Entry 1YEQ (X-ray diffraction, 2.75 A resolution); this record covers chains B and C of the 4 polymer chains in the assembly.

[Chain B]
Name: Hemoglobin beta chain
From: Homo sapiens
UniProt: P68871 (HBB_HUMAN); residues 1-146 here = UniProt positions 1-146
Amino-acid sequence (146 residues; row label = number of the first residue in the row):
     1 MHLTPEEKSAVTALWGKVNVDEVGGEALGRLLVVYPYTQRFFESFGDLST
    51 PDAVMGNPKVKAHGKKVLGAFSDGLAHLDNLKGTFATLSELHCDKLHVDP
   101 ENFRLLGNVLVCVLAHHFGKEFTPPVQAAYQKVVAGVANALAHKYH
Sequence notes: engineered mutation Met1 (Val in P68871), Tyr37 (Trp in P68871)
Curated features (UniProtKB/Swiss-Prot):
  - natural variant: Leu3 (H3L: In Graz; this construct carries the variant), Glu7 (E7A: In G-Makassar; E7K: In Hb C; E7Q: In Machida; E7V: In SKCA), Lys8 (E8K: In G-Siriraj; this construct carries the variant), Val11 (A11V: In Iraq-Halabja; this construct carries the variant), Gly16 (W16G: In Randwick; this construct carries the variant), Val23 (E23V: In D-Granada; this construct carries the variant), Gly24 (V24G: In Miyashiro; this construct carries the variant), Gly25 (G25D: In Moscva; G25R: In Riverdale-Bronx; G25V: In Savannah), Leu32 (L32P: In Yokohama), Val33 (L33V: In Muscat; this construct carries the variant), Arg40 (Q40R: In Tianshui; this construct carries the variant), Phe42 (F42Y: In Mequon; deletion: In Bruxelles), 11 further natural variant entries in UniProt
Metal / ion sites: heme Fe: His92 (together with oxygen molecule)
Ligand contacts: heme / oxygen molecule: Leu31, Thr38, Phe41, Phe42, His63, Lys66, Val67, Ala70, Phe71, Phe85, Leu88, Leu91, His92, Leu96, Val98, Asn102, Phe103, Leu106, Val137, Leu141

[Chain C]
Name: Hemoglobin alpha chain
From: Homo sapiens
UniProt: P69905 (HBA_HUMAN); residues 1-141 here = UniProt positions 1-141
Amino-acid sequence (141 residues; numbered 1 to 141; the number before each row is that of its first residue):
     1 VLSPADKTNVKAAWGKVGAHAGEYGAEALERMFLSFPTTKTYFPHFDLSH
    51 GSAQVKGHGKKVADALTNAVAHVDDMPNALSALSDLHAHKLRVDPVNFKL
   101 LSHCLLVTLAAHLPAEFTPAVHASLDKFLASVSTVLTSKYR
Curated features (UniProtKB/Swiss-Prot):
  - site: Lys61 (Not glycated)
  - natural variant: Asp6 (A6D: In J-Toronto; this construct carries the variant), Ala13 (A13D: In J-Paris 1/J-Aljezur), Glu27 (A27E: In Shenyang; this construct carries the variant), Lys61 (K61N: In Zambia; deletion: In Clinic), Asp64 (A64D: In Pontoise; this construct carries the variant), Asp75 (D75A: In Lille; D75G: In Chapel Hill; D75N: In G-Pest), Ala111 (A111D: In Petah Tikva)
Metal / ion sites: heme Fe: His87 (together with oxygen molecule)
Ligand contacts: heme / oxygen molecule: Met32, Thr39, Tyr42, Phe43, His45, Phe46, His58, Lys61, Val62, Ala65, Leu66, Leu83, Leu86, His87, Leu91, Val93, Asn97, Phe98, Leu101, Val132, Leu136

[Chain B / chain C interface]
Contacting residue pairs - 18 pairs, chain B then chain C:
  Val34(B) - Arg141(C)  hydrogen bond (backbone-side chain)
  Tyr35(B) - Arg141(C)
  Tyr37(B) - Arg92(C)
  Tyr37(B) - Tyr140(C)  hydrophobic
  Arg40(B) - Leu91(C)  hydrogen bond (side chain-backbone)
  Arg40(B) - Arg92(C)
  His97(B) - Thr41(C)
  His97(B) - Pro44(C)
  Asp99(B) - Thr41(C)
  Asp99(B) - Tyr42(C)  hydrogen bond
  Asp99(B) - Asp94(C)
  Asp99(B) - Asn97(C)
  Pro100(B) - Thr38(C)
  Glu101(B) - Asp94(C)
  Glu101(B) - Val96(C)
  Tyr145(B) - Thr41(C)
  His146(B) - Pro37(C)
  His146(B) - Lys40(C)  hydrogen bond (backbone-side chain)
Also at the interface, not in a pair above, chain B (12 interface residues in all): Pro36, Val98

[Overview]
12 residues of chain B and 13 residues of chain C are in contact; the contacts include 4 hydrogen bonds. Polar
pairs include Val34(B)-Arg141(C), Arg40(B)-Leu91(C) and Asp99(B)-Tyr42(C). Ligands of chain B: heme / oxygen
molecule. Ligands of chain C: heme / oxygen molecule.
Here chain B is Hemoglobin beta chain and chain C is Hemoglobin alpha chain, both from Homo sapiens. Entry
1YEQ (T-To-T(High) quaternary transitions in human hemoglobin: betaW37Y OXY (10 test sets)) was determined by
X-ray diffraction together with 1XXT, 1XY0, 1XZ5, 1XZ7, 1XZU, 1XZV and 45 further entries from the same study.
